PDB entry 1P3G | X-ray diffraction, 2.70 A resolution | chains A and G of the 10 polymer chains in the assembly

== Chain A ==
Name: Histone H3
Source organism: Xenopus laevis
UniProt: Q7ZT64 (Q7ZT64_9ZZZZ); residues 401-535 here correspond to UniProt positions 2-136 (UniProt number = residue number - 399)
Sequence (135 residues; row label = number of the first residue in the row):
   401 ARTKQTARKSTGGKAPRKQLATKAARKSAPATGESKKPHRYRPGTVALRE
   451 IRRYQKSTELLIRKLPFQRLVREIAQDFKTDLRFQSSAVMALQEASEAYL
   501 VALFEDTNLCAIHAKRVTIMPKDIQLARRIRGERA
Disordered / not traced: 401-437
Construct notes: conflict Glu434 (Gly35 in Q7ZT64), Ser435 (Val36 in Q7ZT64), Ala502 (Gly103 in Q7ZT64)

== Chain G ==
Name: Histone H2A
Source organism: Xenopus laevis
UniProt: Q7ZT66 (Q7ZT66_9ZZZZ); residues 1001-1129 here correspond to UniProt positions 2-130 (UniProt number = residue number - 999)
Sequence (129 residues; each row starts with the number of its first residue):
  1001 SGRGKQGGKTRAKAKTRSSRAGLQFPVGRVHRLLRKGNYAERVGAGAPVY
  1051 LAAVLEYLTAEILELAGNAARDNKKTRIIPRHLQLAVRNDEELNKLLGRV
  1101 TIAQGGVLPNIQSVLLPKKTESAKSAKSK
Disordered / not traced: 1001-1011, 1120-1129
Construct notes: conflict Ala1014 (Ser15 in Q7ZT66), Gly1067 (Trp68 in Q7ZT66), Asn1068 (Glu69 in Q7ZT66), 21 further conflict positions vs the reference (Q7ZT66) not listed

== Interface between chain A and chain G ==
Contacting residue pairs (23; chain A residue first):
  Leu448(A) with Leu1115(G); Pro1117(G)
  Ile451(A) with Ile1111(G), hydrophobic
  Arg452(A) with Ile1111(G); Leu1116(G)
  Gln455(A) with Arg1081(G), hydrogen bond (backbone-side chain); Val1107(G); Leu1108(G); Pro1109(G); Asn1110(G), hydrogen bond (side chain-backbone)
  Lys456(A) with Arg1081(G)
  Thr458(A) with Gln1104(G), hydrogen bond; Gly1105(G); Gly1106(G)
  Glu494(A) with Ala1103(G); Gln1104(G), hydrogen bond
  Ala498(A) with Thr1101(G)
  Val501(A) with Val1107(G), hydrophobic
  Asn508(A) with Leu1115(G)
  Leu509(A) with Gln1112(G)
  Ile512(A) with Gln1112(G); Val1114(G), hydrophobic
  Val517(A) with Leu1115(G), hydrophobic
Interface residues without a listed pair, chain A (17 interface residues in all): Ser457, Glu459, Leu460, Glu505

== Summary ==
Chain A and chain G form an interface of 17 and 16 residues respectively, with 4 hydrogen bonds. Among the
polar pairs are Gln455(A)-Arg1081(G), Gln455(A)-Asn1110(G) and Thr458(A)-Gln1104(G).
Here chain A is Histone H3 and chain G is Histone H2A, both from Xenopus laevis. Entry 1P3G (Crystallographic
Studies of Nucleosome Core Particles containing Histone 'Sin' Mutants) was determined by X-ray diffraction,
deposited together with 1P34, 1P3A, 1P3B, 1P3F, 1P3I, 1P3K and 4 further entries.
